1HKV - chains A and B; structure by X-ray diffraction, 2.60 A resolution.

Chain A (and B):
Name: Diaminopimelate decarboxylase
Organism: Mycobacterium tuberculosis
Notes: EC 4.1.1.20; chain B of this document is another copy of the same molecule, construct and numbering; everything in this record applies to it too
UniProt: P31848 (DCDA_MYCTU); residue numbers follow UniProt; this construct covers 2-447
Chain sequence (453 residues; numbered 1 to 453; the number before each row is that of its first residue):
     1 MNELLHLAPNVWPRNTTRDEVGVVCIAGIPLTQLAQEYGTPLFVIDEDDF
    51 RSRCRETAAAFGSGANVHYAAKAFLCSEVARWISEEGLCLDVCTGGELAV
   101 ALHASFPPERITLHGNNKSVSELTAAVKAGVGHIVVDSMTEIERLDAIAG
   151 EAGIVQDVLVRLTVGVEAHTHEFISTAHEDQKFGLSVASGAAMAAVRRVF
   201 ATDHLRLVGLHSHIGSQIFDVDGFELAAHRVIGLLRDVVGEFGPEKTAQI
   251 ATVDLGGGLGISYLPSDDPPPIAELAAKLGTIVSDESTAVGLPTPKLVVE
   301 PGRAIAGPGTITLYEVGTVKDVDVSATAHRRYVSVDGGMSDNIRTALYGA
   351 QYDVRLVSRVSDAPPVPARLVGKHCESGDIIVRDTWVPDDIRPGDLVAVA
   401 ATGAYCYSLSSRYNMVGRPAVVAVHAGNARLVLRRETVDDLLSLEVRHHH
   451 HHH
Unresolved in the structure: 1, 448-453
Covalently attached groups: pyridoxal phosphate (PLP) linked to Lys72
Small-molecule neighbours:
  - lysine (LYS), molecule 1: His213, Ser216, Gln217, Arg303, Arg344, Tyr348
  - lysine (LYS), molecule 2: Cys375, Glu376, Ser377, Tyr413
  - pyridoxal phosphate (PLP): Ala70, His114, Arg161, His211, His213, Gly215, Ser216, Gly256, Gly257, Gly258, Leu259, Glu300, Pro301, Gly302, Arg303, Tyr405
Reported in the primary citation:
  - self-association interface (contacts with another copy of this molecule); pairs are residue here / residue on that copy: Cys93-Cys375 (disulfide)
  - binding site for pyridoxal phosphate: Ala70, Lys72, His213, Gly258, Glu300, Gly302, Arg303, Cys375, Tyr405
  - contacts within the chain: Asp91-Glu300 (hydrogen bond), His114-Glu300 (hydrogen bond), His211-Glu300 (hydrogen bond), Asp254-Glu300 (hydrogen bond)
  - binding site for lysine: Arg303, Glu376, Ser377

Chain A / chain B interface:
Inter-chain disulfides: Cys93(A)-Cys375(B), Cys375(A)-Cys93(B)
Contacting residue pairs (164):
  Lys72(A) with Cys375(B), hydrogen bond (side chain-backbone); Tyr413(B); Asn414(B)
  Leu75(A) with Met415(B)
  Cys76(A) with Glu445(B)
  Ser77(A) with Glu445(B), hydrogen bond
  Glu78(A) with Arg447(B), salt bridge
  Arg81(A) with Arg447(B)
  Cys93(A) with Cys375(B), disulfide
  Thr94(A) with Lys373(B); Asn414(B), hydrogen bond (side chain-backbone)
  Gly96(A) with Met415(B)
  Glu97(A) with Asn414(B), hydrogen bond; Met415(B)
  Val100(A) with Leu442(B), hydrophobic
  His103(A) with Leu442(B); Glu445(B)
  His114(A) with Cys375(B)
  Asn116(A) with Thr318(B); Ser334(B); Val371(B); Gly372(B); Lys373(B); His374(B), hydrogen bond (side chain-backbone)
  Asn117(A) with Gly317(B); Thr318(B), hydrogen bond; Ser334(B); Val335(B), hydrogen bond (side chain-backbone); Lys373(B)
  Glu122(A) with Lys373(B), salt bridge
  Asp137(A) with Lys320(B), salt bridge
  Ser138(A) with Thr318(B)
  Arg144(A) with Gly317(B), hydrogen bond (side chain-backbone); Thr318(B); Pro393(B)
  His178(A) with Asp323(B), salt bridge; Val324(B); Ser325(B); Ala326(B), hydrogen bond (side chain-backbone)
  Glu179(A) with Val322(B); Asp323(B)
  Asp180(A) with Val324(B); Arg330(B), salt bridge; Tyr332(B), hydrogen bond; Arg369(B), salt bridge
  Gln181(A) with Val322(B); Tyr332(B), hydrogen bond (backbone-side chain); Ser377(B), hydrogen bond
  Lys182(A) with Lys320(B), hydrogen bond (backbone-side chain); Tyr332(B); Val371(B); Gly372(B), hydrogen bond (side chain-backbone); Lys373(B); His374(B), hydrogen bond (side chain-backbone); Glu376(B); Asp379(B), salt bridge
  Phe183(A) with Lys320(B); His374(B); Cys375(B), hydrophobic; Glu376(B); Ser377(B)
  Gly184(A) with Lys320(B), hydrogen bond (backbone-side chain)
  Ser186(A) with Asp323(B)
  Ser189(A) with Asp323(B)
  Gly317(A) with Asn117(B); Arg144(B), hydrogen bond (backbone-side chain)
  Thr318(A) with Asn116(B); Asn117(B), hydrogen bond; Ser138(B); Arg144(B)
  Lys320(A) with Asp137(B), salt bridge; Lys182(B), hydrogen bond (side chain-backbone); Phe183(B); Gly184(B), hydrogen bond (side chain-backbone)
  Val322(A) with Glu179(B); Gln181(B)
  Asp323(A) with His178(B), salt bridge; Glu179(B); Ser186(B); Ser189(B)
  Val324(A) with His178(B); Asp180(B)
  Ser325(A) with His178(B), hydrogen bond (backbone-side chain)
  Ala326(A) with His178(B)
  Arg330(A) with Asp180(B), salt bridge
  Tyr332(A) with Asp180(B), hydrogen bond; Gln181(B), hydrogen bond (side chain-backbone); Lys182(B)
  Ser334(A) with Asn116(B), hydrogen bond; Asn117(B)
  Val335(A) with Asn117(B)
  Ala346(A) with Leu347(B)
  Leu347(A) with Ala346(B); Leu347(B), hydrophobic
  Tyr348(A) with Glu376(B), hydrogen bond
  Arg369(A) with Asp180(B), salt bridge
  Val371(A) with Lys182(B)
  Gly372(A) with Asn116(B), hydrogen bond (backbone-side chain); Lys182(B), hydrogen bond (backbone-side chain)
  Lys373(A) with Thr94(B); Asn116(B); Glu122(B), salt bridge
  His374(A) with Asn116(B); Lys182(B), hydrogen bond (backbone-side chain); Phe183(B)
  Cys375(A) with Lys72(B), hydrogen bond (backbone-side chain); Cys93(B), disulfide; His114(B); Phe183(B), hydrophobic
  Glu376(A) with Lys182(B); Phe183(B); Tyr348(B), hydrogen bond
  Ser377(A) with Gln181(B), hydrogen bond; Phe183(B)
  Asp379(A) with Lys182(B), salt bridge
  Pro393(A) with Arg144(B)
  Tyr405(A) with Tyr413(B)
  Tyr407(A) with Leu444(B)
  Ser408(A) with Arg412(B); Tyr413(B)
  Leu409(A) with Ser411(B); Tyr413(B), hydrophobic
  Ser410(A) with Ser411(B)
  Ser411(A) with Leu409(B); Ser410(B)
  Arg412(A) with Ser408(B); Arg412(B); Arg418(B)
  Tyr413(A) with Lys72(B); Tyr405(B); Ser408(B); Leu409(B), hydrophobic
  Asn414(A) with Lys72(B); Cys93(B); Thr94(B), hydrogen bond (backbone-side chain); Glu97(B)
  Met415(A) with Leu75(B); Gly96(B); Glu97(B)
  Arg418(A) with Arg412(B); Arg418(B)
  Val432(A) with Leu444(B); Glu445(B); Val446(B)
  Leu433(A) with Leu444(B); Glu445(B)
  Arg434(A) with Ser443(B), hydrogen bond (side chain-backbone); Leu444(B), hydrogen bond (backbone-backbone); Val446(B)
  Glu436(A) with Leu444(B)
  Val438(A) with Ala99(B), hydrophobic
  Leu442(A) with Val100(B), hydrophobic; His103(B)
  Ser443(A) with Arg434(B), hydrogen bond (backbone-side chain)
  Leu444(A) with Tyr407(B); Leu433(B); Arg434(B), hydrogen bond (backbone-backbone); Glu436(B); Asp440(B)
  Glu445(A) with Cys76(B); Ser77(B), hydrogen bond
  Val446(A) with Leu431(B); Val432(B), hydrogen bond (backbone-backbone)
  Arg447(A) with Glu78(B), salt bridge
Also at the interface, not in a pair above, chain A (86 interface residues in all): Ala99, Gly115, Thr140, Leu185, Asp336, Met339, Ile343, Val416, Leu431, Asp440, Leu441
Also at the interface, not in a pair above, chain B (84 interface residues in all): Gly115, Leu185, Asp336, Met339, Ile343, Val416, Val438, Leu441

Overview:
86 residues of chain A and 84 residues of chain B are in contact; the contacts include 2 disulfide bonds, 38
hydrogen bonds and 14 salt bridges. Among the polar pairs are Glu78(A)-Arg447(B), Glu122(A)-Lys373(B) and
Asp137(A)-Lys320(B). The paper reports a binding site for pyridoxal phosphate at Ala70(A), Lys72(A) and
His213(A) among others; a binding site for lysine at Arg303(A), Glu376(A) and Ser377(A).
Both chains are Diaminopimelate decarboxylase (Mycobacterium tuberculosis). Entry 1HKV (mycobacterium
diaminopimelate dicarboxylase (lysa)) was determined by X-ray diffraction together with 1HKW from the same
study.
